Entry 3X1S (X-ray diffraction, 2.81 A resolution); this record covers chains C and D of the 10 polymer chains in the assembly.

Chain C:
Molecule: Histone H2A type 1-B/E
Organism: Homo sapiens
Reference sequence: P04908 (H2A1B_HUMAN); residues 1-129 here correspond to UniProt positions 2-130 (UniProt number = residue number + 1)
Sequence (129 residues; each row starts with the number of its first residue):
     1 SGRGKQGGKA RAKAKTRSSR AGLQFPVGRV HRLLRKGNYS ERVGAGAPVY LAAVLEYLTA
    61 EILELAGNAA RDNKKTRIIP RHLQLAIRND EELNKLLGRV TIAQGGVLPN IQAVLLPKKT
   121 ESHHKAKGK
Disordered / not traced: 1-13, 119-129
UniProt features mapped onto this chain:
  - modified residue: Ser1 (N-acetylserine), Arg3 (Citrulline), Lys5 (N6-(2-hydroxyisobutyryl)lysine), Lys9 (N6-(2-hydroxyisobutyryl)lysine), Lys13 (N6-(beta-hydroxybutyryl)lysine), Lys36 (N6-(2-hydroxyisobutyryl)lysine), Lys74 (N6-(2-hydroxyisobutyryl)lysine), Lys75 (N6-(2-hydroxyisobutyryl)lysine), Lys95 (N6-(2-hydroxyisobutyryl)lysine), Gln104 (N5-methylglutamine), Lys118 (N6-(2-hydroxyisobutyryl)lysine), Lys119 (N6-crotonyllysine), Thr120 (Phosphothreonine), Lys125 (N6-crotonyllysine)
  - cross-link (Glycyl lysine isopeptide (Lys-Gly)): Lys13 (interchain with G-Cter in ubiquitin), Lys15 (interchain with G-Cter in ubiquitin), Lys119 (interchain with G-Cter in ubiquitin)

Chain D:
Molecule: Histone H2B type 1-B
Organism: Homo sapiens
Reference sequence: P33778 (H2B1B_HUMAN); residues 1-125 here correspond to UniProt positions 2-126 (UniProt number = residue number + 1)
Sequence (125 residues; each row starts with the number of its first residue):
     1 PEPSKSAPAP KKGSKKAITK AQKKDGKKRK RSRKESYSIY VYKVLKQVHP DTGISSKAMG
    61 IMNSFVNDIF ERIAGEASRL AHYNKRSTIT SREIQTAVRL LLPGELAKHA VSEGTKAVTK
   121 YTSSK
Disordered / not traced: 1-30, 125
Metal / ion sites: Mn2+ site 1 near Val48 (its only coordinating residue here)
UniProt features mapped onto this chain:
  - modified residue: Pro1 (N-acetylproline), Glu2 (ADP-ribosyl glutamic acid), Lys5 (N6-(2-hydroxyisobutyryl)lysine), Ser6 (ADP-ribosylserine), Lys11 (N6-(beta-hydroxybutyryl)lysine), Lys12 (N6-(2-hydroxyisobutyryl)lysine), Ser14 (Phosphoserine), Lys15 (N6-acetyllysine), Lys16 (N6-(beta-hydroxybutyryl)lysine), Lys20 (N6-(2-hydroxyisobutyryl)lysine), Lys23 (N6-(2-hydroxyisobutyryl)lysine), Lys24 (N6-(2-hydroxyisobutyryl)lysine), Lys34 (N6-(2-hydroxyisobutyryl)lysine), Glu35 (PolyADP-ribosyl glutamic acid), Ser36 (Phosphoserine), Lys43 (N6-(2-hydroxyisobutyryl)lysine), Lys46 (N6-(2-hydroxyisobutyryl)lysine), Lys57 (N6,N6-dimethyllysine), Arg79 (Dimethylated arginine), Lys85 (N6,N6,N6-trimethyllysine) and 6 more in UniProt
  - glycosylation: Ser112 (O-linked (GlcNAc) serine)
  - cross-link (Glycyl lysine isopeptide (Lys-Gly)): Lys5 (interchain with G-Cter in SUMO2), Lys20 (interchain with G-Cter in SUMO2), Lys34 (interchain with G-Cter in ubiquitin), Lys120 (interchain with G-Cter in ubiquitin)

Interface between chain C and chain D:
Pairs across the interface (115; chain C residue first):
  Arg17(C) - Tyr121(D)
  Ser19(C) - Lys120(D)
  Arg20(C) - Lys120(D)  hydrogen bond (backbone-side chain)
  Arg20(C) - Tyr121(D)
  Ala21(C) - Ala117(D)
  Ala21(C) - Lys120(D)
  Ala21(C) - Tyr121(D)  hydrophobic
  Leu23(C) - Ala117(D)  hydrophobic
  Gln24(C) - Tyr40(D)
  Gln24(C) - Lys43(D)
  Gln24(C) - Gln47(D)
  Phe25(C) - Tyr37(D)  hydrophobic
  Phe25(C) - Tyr40(D)  hydrophobic
  Phe25(C) - Val44(D)  hydrophobic
  Phe25(C) - Val66(D)  hydrophobic
  Pro26(C) - Tyr40(D)
  Arg29(C) - Glu35(D)  salt bridge
  Arg29(C) - Ser36(D)  hydrogen bond (side chain-backbone)
  Arg29(C) - Tyr40(D)
  Val30(C) - Phe70(D)  hydrophobic
  Arg32(C) - Glu35(D)  salt bridge
  Leu33(C) - Tyr37(D)
  Leu33(C) - Phe70(D)  hydrophobic
  Tyr39(C) - Ala74(D)
  Tyr39(C) - Gly75(D)
  Tyr39(C) - Ser78(D)  hydrogen bond (backbone-side chain)
  Tyr39(C) - Ile89(D)  hydrophobic
  Ser40(C) - Ser87(D)
  Ser40(C) - Ile89(D)
  Glu41(C) - Ser87(D)
  Arg42(C) - Ser87(D)  hydrogen bond (backbone-backbone)
  Arg42(C) - Thr88(D)
  Arg42(C) - Ile89(D)  hydrogen bond (backbone-backbone)
  Val43(C) - Thr88(D)
  Val43(C) - Ile89(D)
  Gly44(C) - Thr88(D)
  Gly44(C) - Ile89(D)  hydrogen bond (backbone-backbone)
  Ala45(C) - Tyr121(D)
  Gly46(C) - Ser91(D)
  Gly46(C) - Val118(D)
  Ala47(C) - Ile89(D)
  Ala47(C) - Thr90(D)
  Ala47(C) - Ser91(D)
  Ala47(C) - Ile94(D)  hydrophobic
  Val49(C) - Ala117(D)
  Val49(C) - Val118(D)
  Val49(C) - Tyr121(D)  hydrophobic
  Tyr50(C) - Ser91(D)
  Tyr50(C) - Ile94(D)  hydrophobic
  Tyr50(C) - Gln95(D)  hydrogen bond
  Tyr50(C) - Val111(D)  hydrogen bond (side chain-backbone)
  Tyr50(C) - Gly114(D)
  Tyr50(C) - Thr115(D)
  Tyr50(C) - Val118(D)  hydrophobic
  Leu51(C) - Phe70(D)  hydrophobic
  Leu51(C) - Ile73(D)  hydrophobic
  Leu51(C) - Ile94(D)
  Ala53(C) - Glu113(D)
  Ala53(C) - Gly114(D)
  Ala53(C) - Ala117(D)  hydrophobic
  Val54(C) - Val98(D)  hydrophobic
  Val54(C) - Ala110(D)
  Leu55(C) - Val66(D)
  Leu55(C) - Ile69(D)  hydrophobic
  Leu55(C) - Phe70(D)  hydrophobic
  Tyr57(C) - Leu106(D)
  Tyr57(C) - His109(D)  hydrogen bond
  Tyr57(C) - Ala110(D)
  Tyr57(C) - Glu113(D)
  Leu58(C) - Phe65(D)  hydrophobic
  Leu58(C) - Ile69(D)  hydrophobic
  Leu58(C) - Leu102(D)  hydrophobic
  Leu58(C) - Leu106(D)  hydrophobic
  Thr59(C) - Met62(D)
  Thr59(C) - Val66(D)
  Ala60(C) - Val44(D)  hydrophobic
  Ile62(C) - Phe65(D)  hydrophobic
  Leu63(C) - Val41(D)
  Leu63(C) - Val44(D)  hydrophobic
  Leu63(C) - Leu45(D)
  Leu63(C) - His49(D)
  Glu64(C) - Val48(D)
  Glu64(C) - His49(D)  salt bridge
  Gly67(C) - His49(D)
  Asn68(C) - His49(D)
  Thr76(C) - Asp51(D)
  Thr76(C) - Thr52(D)
  Thr76(C) - Gly53(D)  hydrogen bond (backbone-backbone)
  Arg77(C) - Gly53(D)
  Arg77(C) - Ile54(D)
  Arg77(C) - Ser55(D)
  Ile78(C) - Leu45(D)  hydrophobic
  Ile78(C) - Thr52(D)
  Ile78(C) - Gly53(D)  hydrogen bond (backbone-backbone)
  Ile78(C) - Ile54(D)
  Ile78(C) - Ser55(D)  hydrogen bond (backbone-backbone)
  Ile78(C) - Ala58(D)
  Ile79(C) - Ala58(D)
  Pro80(C) - Lys57(D)
  Pro80(C) - Ala58(D)
  Leu83(C) - Ala58(D)
  Leu83(C) - Ile61(D)  hydrophobic
  Leu83(C) - Met62(D)  hydrophobic
  Glu92(C) - Pro103(D)
  Glu92(C) - Gly104(D)
  Glu92(C) - Glu105(D)  hydrogen bond (side chain-backbone)
  Glu92(C) - Leu106(D)  hydrogen bond (side chain-backbone)
  Leu93(C) - Leu106(D)  hydrophobic
  Leu96(C) - Ile69(D)  hydrophobic
  Leu96(C) - Arg72(D)  hydrogen bond (backbone-side chain)
  Leu96(C) - Leu101(D)
  Leu97(C) - Arg72(D)
  Val100(C) - Arg72(D)
  Ile102(C) - Ile61(D)  hydrophobic
  Ala103(C) - Ile61(D)
Interface residues without a listed pair, chain C (54 interface residues in all): Gly22, Leu34, Glu56, Glu61, Gln104
Interface residues without a listed pair, chain D (56 interface residues in all): Asp68, Glu71, Ser124

In short:
The interface between chain C and chain D involves 54 residues on one side and 56 on the other, with 15
hydrogen bonds and 3 salt bridges. Polar contacts include Arg29(C)-Glu35(D), Arg32(C)-Glu35(D) and
Glu64(C)-His49(D).
Here chain C is Histone H2A type 1-B/E and chain D is Histone H2B type 1-B, both from Homo sapiens. Entry 3X1S
(Crystal structure of the nucleosome core particle) was determined by X-ray diffraction together with 3X1T,
3X1U and 3X1V from the same study.
